Entry 8YQY (electron microscopy, 3.68 A resolution); this record covers chains B and H of the 9 polymer chains in the assembly.

== Chain B ==
Name: DNA-directed RNA polymerase subunit beta
From: African swine fever virus
Notes: EC 2.7.7.6
UniProtKB: A0A2X0RU95 (A0A2X0RU95_ASF); residues 1-1242 here = UniProt positions 1-1242
Chain sequence (1242 residues; numbered 1 to 1242; the number before each row is that of its first residue):
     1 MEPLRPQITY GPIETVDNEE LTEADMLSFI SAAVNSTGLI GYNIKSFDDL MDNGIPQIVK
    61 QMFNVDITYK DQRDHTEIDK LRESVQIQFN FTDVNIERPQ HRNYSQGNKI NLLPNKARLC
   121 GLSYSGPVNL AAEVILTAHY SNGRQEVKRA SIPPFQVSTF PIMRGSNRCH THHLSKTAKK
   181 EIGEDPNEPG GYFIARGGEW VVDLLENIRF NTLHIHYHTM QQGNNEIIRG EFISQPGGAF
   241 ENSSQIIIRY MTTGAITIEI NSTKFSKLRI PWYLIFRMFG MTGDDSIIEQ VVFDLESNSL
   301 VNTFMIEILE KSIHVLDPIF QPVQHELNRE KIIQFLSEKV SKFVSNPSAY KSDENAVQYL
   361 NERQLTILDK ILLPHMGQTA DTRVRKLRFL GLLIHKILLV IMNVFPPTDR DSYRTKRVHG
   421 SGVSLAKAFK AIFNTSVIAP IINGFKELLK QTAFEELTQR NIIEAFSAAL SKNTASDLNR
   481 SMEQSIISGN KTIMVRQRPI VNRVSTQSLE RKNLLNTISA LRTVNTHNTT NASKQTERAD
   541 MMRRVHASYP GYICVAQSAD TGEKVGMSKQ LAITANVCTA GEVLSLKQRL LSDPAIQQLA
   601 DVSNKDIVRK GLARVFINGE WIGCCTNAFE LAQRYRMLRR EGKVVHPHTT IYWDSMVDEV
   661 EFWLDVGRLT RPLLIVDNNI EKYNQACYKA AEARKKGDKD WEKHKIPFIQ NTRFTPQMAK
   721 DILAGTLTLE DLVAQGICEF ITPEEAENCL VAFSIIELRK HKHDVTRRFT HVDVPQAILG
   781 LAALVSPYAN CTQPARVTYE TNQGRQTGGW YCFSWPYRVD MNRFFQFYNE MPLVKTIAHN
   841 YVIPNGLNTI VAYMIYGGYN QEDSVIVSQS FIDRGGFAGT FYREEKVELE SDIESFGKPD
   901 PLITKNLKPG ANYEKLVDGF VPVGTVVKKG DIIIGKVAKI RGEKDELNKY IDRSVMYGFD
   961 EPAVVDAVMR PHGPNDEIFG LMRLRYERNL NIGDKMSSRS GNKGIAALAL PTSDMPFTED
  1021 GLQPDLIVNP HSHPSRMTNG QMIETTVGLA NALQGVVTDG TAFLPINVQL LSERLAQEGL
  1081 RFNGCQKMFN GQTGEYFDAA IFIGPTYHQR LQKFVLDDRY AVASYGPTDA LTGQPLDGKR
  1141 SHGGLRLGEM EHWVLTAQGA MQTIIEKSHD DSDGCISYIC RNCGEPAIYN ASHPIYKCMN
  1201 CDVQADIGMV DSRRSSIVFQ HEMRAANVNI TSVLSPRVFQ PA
Unresolved in the structure: 1-3, 219-224, 490-503, 529-532, 941-948
Ion coordination: Zn2+: Cys1180, Cys1183, Cys1198, Cys1201

== Chain H ==
Name: DNA-directed RNA polymerase RPB10 homolog
From: African swine fever virus
UniProtKB: A0A0C5BCR6 (A0A0C5BCR6_ASF); numbering as in UniProt (aligned over 1-80)
Chain sequence (80 residues; numbered 1 to 80; the number before each row is that of its first residue):
     1 MLIPVVCFTC GFPIGTYAAI FDKARTEYIK TKMGGTLPQN IPLDASLQIE LKDLITALGI
    61 PMRVCCRTHL ITTLDYRKYY
Ion coordination: Zn2+: Cys7, Cys10, Cys65, Cys66

== Chain B / chain H interface ==
Contacting residue pairs (77):
  Ala24(B) - Ala45(H)  hydrophobic
  Asp25(B) - Ala45(H)
  Ser31(B) - Asn40(H)
  Ser31(B) - Leu43(H)
  Lys180(B) - Tyr80(H)  hydrogen bond (backbone-side chain)
  Pro186(B) - Tyr80(H)
  Asn187(B) - Tyr79(H)  hydrogen bond (side chain-backbone)
  Leu723(B) - Thr36(H)
  Leu723(B) - Leu37(H)  hydrogen bond (backbone-backbone)
  Leu723(B) - Asn40(H)  hydrogen bond (backbone-side chain)
  Leu723(B) - Leu43(H)
  Leu723(B) - Asp44(H)
  Ala724(B) - Gly35(H)
  Ala724(B) - Leu37(H)
  Gly725(B) - Leu37(H)
  Trp810(B) - Met1(H)  hydrophobic
  Trp810(B) - Leu74(H)  hydrophobic
  Trp810(B) - Tyr76(H)  hydrophobic
  Trp810(B) - Tyr79(H)  hydrophobic
  Phe813(B) - Tyr76(H)  hydrogen bond (backbone-side chain)
  Phe813(B) - Tyr79(H)  hydrophobic
  Phe813(B) - Tyr80(H)
  Trp815(B) - Tyr76(H)  hydrogen bond
  Tyr817(B) - Tyr80(H)
  Phe827(B) - Met1(H)  hydrogen bond (backbone-backbone)
  Tyr828(B) - Met1(H)
  Tyr828(B) - Leu2(H)
  Tyr828(B) - Phe8(H)  hydrophobic
  Asn829(B) - Thr73(H)
  Asn829(B) - Leu74(H)  hydrogen bond (backbone-backbone)
  Glu830(B) - Phe8(H)
  Glu830(B) - His69(H)  salt bridge
  Glu830(B) - Thr72(H)  hydrogen bond
  Glu830(B) - Thr73(H)
  Met831(B) - Thr72(H)  hydrogen bond (backbone-backbone)
  Met831(B) - Leu74(H)
  Leu833(B) - Thr68(H)
  Leu833(B) - Thr72(H)
  Lys835(B) - Pro42(H)
  Asn840(B) - Pro42(H)
  Asn840(B) - Leu43(H)
  Ile843(B) - Leu74(H)  hydrophobic
  Ile843(B) - Tyr79(H)  hydrophobic
  Pro844(B) - Leu74(H)  hydrophobic
  Asn848(B) - Thr68(H)
  Asn848(B) - His69(H)
  Asn848(B) - Thr72(H)  hydrogen bond
  Ile850(B) - Thr9(H)
  Ile850(B) - Cys65(H)  hydrophobic
  Phe871(B) - Phe8(H)
  Arg874(B) - Val6(H)
  Arg874(B) - Cys7(H)
  Arg874(B) - Phe8(H)  hydrogen bond (side chain-backbone)
  Arg874(B) - Thr9(H)  hydrogen bond (side chain-backbone)
  Arg874(B) - Cys10(H)  hydrogen bond (side chain-backbone)
  Arg874(B) - Gly11(H)
  Asp1020(B) - Arg63(H)
  Gly1021(B) - Arg63(H)  hydrogen bond (backbone-side chain)
  Leu1022(B) - Cys65(H)
  Gln1023(B) - Thr9(H)  hydrogen bond (side chain-backbone)
  Gln1023(B) - Cys10(H)
  Asp1025(B) - Thr9(H)  hydrogen bond
  Ala1052(B) - Val64(H)  hydrophobic
  Ala1052(B) - Arg67(H)
  Ala1052(B) - Thr68(H)
  Leu1053(B) - Lys52(H)
  Leu1053(B) - Met62(H)
  Leu1053(B) - Val64(H)  hydrophobic
  Gln1054(B) - Glu50(H)  hydrogen bond
  Gln1054(B) - Lys52(H)
  Gly1055(B) - Glu50(H)
  Gly1055(B) - Leu51(H)  hydrogen bond (backbone-backbone)
  Gly1055(B) - Ile71(H)
  Val1056(B) - Ile49(H)
  Val1056(B) - Glu50(H)
  Val1057(B) - Ile71(H)  hydrophobic
  Pro1105(B) - Val64(H)
Other interface residues (no listed pair), chain B (50 interface residues in all): Leu27, Ile722, Cys812, Phe825, Ile837, Leu847, Ser870, Gly875, Gly876, Leu1049, Glu1078
Other interface residues (no listed pair), chain H (36 interface residues in all): Pro4, Asp75

== Overview ==
The interface between chain B and chain H involves 50 residues on one side and 36 on the other, with 19
hydrogen bonds and 1 salt bridge. Polar contacts include Glu830(B)-His69(H), Lys180(B)-Tyr80(H) and
Asn187(B)-Tyr79(H). The Zn2+ site is built by Cys1180(B), Cys1183(B), Cys1198(B) and Cys1201(B).
Here chain B is DNA-directed RNA polymerase subunit beta and chain H is DNA-directed RNA polymerase RPB10
homolog, both from African swine fever virus. Entry 8YQY (ASFV RNA polymerase-M1249L complex complete) was
determined by electron microscopy (same publication as 8YQT, 8YQU, 8YQV, 8YQW, 8YQX and 8YQZ).
